Entry 7RHH (electron microscopy, 3.31 A resolution); this record covers chains C and D of the 4 polymer chains in the assembly.

# Chain C (and D)
Protein: cGMP-gated cation channel alpha-1
From: Homo sapiens
Notes: chain D of this document is another copy of the same molecule, construct and numbering; everything in this record applies to it too
UniProt: P29973 (CNGA1_HUMAN); numbering as in UniProt (aligned over 144-690)
Chain sequence (560 residues; each row starts with the number of its first residue):
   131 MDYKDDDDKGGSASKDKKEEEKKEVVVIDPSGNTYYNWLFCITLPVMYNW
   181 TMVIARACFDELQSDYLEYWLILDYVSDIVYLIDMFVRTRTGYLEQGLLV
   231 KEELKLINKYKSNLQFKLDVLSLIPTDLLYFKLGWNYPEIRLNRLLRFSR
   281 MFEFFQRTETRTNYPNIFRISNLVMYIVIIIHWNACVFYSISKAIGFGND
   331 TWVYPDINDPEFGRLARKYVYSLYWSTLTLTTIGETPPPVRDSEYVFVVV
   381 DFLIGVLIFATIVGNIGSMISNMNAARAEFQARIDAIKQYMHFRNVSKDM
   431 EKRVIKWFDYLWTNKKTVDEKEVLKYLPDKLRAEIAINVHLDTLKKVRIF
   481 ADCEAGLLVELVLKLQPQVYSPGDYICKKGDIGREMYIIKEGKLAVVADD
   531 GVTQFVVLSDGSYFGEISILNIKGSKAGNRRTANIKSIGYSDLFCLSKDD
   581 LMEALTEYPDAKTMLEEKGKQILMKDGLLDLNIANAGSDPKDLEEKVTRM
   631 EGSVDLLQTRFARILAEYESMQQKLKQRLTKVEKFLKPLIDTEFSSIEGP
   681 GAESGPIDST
Unresolved in the structure: 131-155, 606-690
Construct notes: expression tag (131-143)
Small-molecule neighbours: cyclic guanosine monophosphate (PCG): V536, F544, G545, E546, I547, S548, R560, R561, T562, A563, I565, I602, K605
Curated features (UniProtKB/Swiss-Prot):
  - binding site (3',5'-cyclic GMP): G541
Reported in the primary citation:
  - binding site for cyclic guanosine monophosphate: T562

# Interface between chain C and chain D
Residue-residue contacts - 94 pairs, chain C then chain D:
  S161(C) - K436(D)
  L224(C) - Y440(D)  hydrophobic
  Q226(C) - E521(D)
  Q226(C) - G522(D)  hydrogen bond (side chain-backbone)
  Q226(C) - K523(D)
  Q226(C) - D540(D)  hydrogen bond
  Q226(C) - Y570(D)
  G227(C) - E521(D)
  G227(C) - G569(D)
  G227(C) - Y570(D)  hydrogen bond (backbone-backbone)
  L228(C) - K523(D)
  L228(C) - G569(D)
  Q286(C) - R407(D)
  Q286(C) - W442(D)  hydrogen bond
  R287(C) - D439(D)  salt bridge
  E289(C) - R407(D)  salt bridge
  E289(C) - Q411(D)
  E289(C) - K418(D)  hydrogen bond (backbone-side chain)
  T290(C) - Q411(D)  hydrogen bond
  T290(C) - I414(D)
  T290(C) - K418(D)  hydrogen bond (backbone-side chain)
  T290(C) - D439(D)
  R291(C) - I435(D)
  T292(C) - K418(D)  hydrogen bond (backbone-side chain)
  N293(C) - E431(D)
  P295(C) - D415(D)
  P295(C) - K418(D)
  R299(C) - Q411(D)
  R299(C) - D415(D)  salt bridge
  T362(C) - I363(D)
  I363(C) - E365(D)
  G364(C) - I363(D)
  E365(C) - E365(D)  hydrogen bond (backbone-side chain)
  P368(C) - Y354(D)
  P369(C) - Y354(D)
  V370(C) - R347(D)  hydrogen bond (backbone-side chain)
  R371(C) - R347(D)
  D372(C) - R344(D)  salt bridge
  D372(C) - A346(D)
  D372(C) - R347(D)  salt bridge
  Y375(C) - V350(D)  hydrophobic
  Y375(C) - Y351(D)
  Y375(C) - Y354(D)  hydrophobic
  V376(C) - V350(D)  hydrophobic
  V378(C) - Y354(D)  hydrophobic
  V379(C) - L353(D)  hydrophobic
  V379(C) - Y354(D)  hydrophobic
  V379(C) - T357(D)
  F382(C) - I363(D)  hydrophobic
  L383(C) - I307(D)  hydrophobic
  L383(C) - I311(D)  hydrophobic
  V386(C) - T361(D)
  V386(C) - V393(D)  hydrophobic
  L387(C) - V304(D)  hydrophobic
  L387(C) - I396(D)  hydrophobic
  A390(C) - V393(D)
  A390(C) - G397(D)
  T391(C) - G397(D)
  T391(C) - I400(D)
  T391(C) - S401(D)
  G394(C) - S401(D)
  N395(C) - S401(D)  hydrogen bond (backbone-side chain)
  N444(C) - F423(D)
  K445(C) - F423(D)
  E450(C) - Y420(D)
  E450(C) - R424(D)  salt bridge
  V453(C) - A416(D)
  V453(C) - I417(D)
  L454(C) - Y420(D)  hydrophobic
  Y456(C) - R413(D)
  Y456(C) - W437(D)
  L457(C) - I417(D)  hydrophobic
  L457(C) - V434(D)  hydrophobic
  L457(C) - F438(D)  hydrophobic
  P458(C) - W437(D)
  K460(C) - G503(D)  hydrogen bond (side chain-backbone)
  K460(C) - D504(D)
  L461(C) - M430(D)  hydrophobic
  L461(C) - V434(D)  hydrophobic
  E464(C) - M430(D)
  E464(C) - R433(D)  salt bridge
  I465(C) - Y420(D)  hydrophobic
  I465(C) - M430(D)  hydrophobic
  I465(C) - V434(D)  hydrophobic
  N468(C) - V426(D)
  N468(C) - S427(D)  hydrogen bond
  V469(C) - Y420(D)
  V469(C) - R424(D)
  V469(C) - V426(D)  hydrophobic
  E490(C) - K508(D)  salt bridge
  E490(C) - D511(D)
  E583(C) - I512(D)
  E587(C) - K509(D)
  E587(C) - G510(D)
Interface residues without a listed pair, chain C (54 interface residues in all): V448, T586
Interface residues without a listed pair, chain D (65 interface residues in all): V308, L358, F389, F410, N444, S501, K520, R560, I568

# In short
The interface between chain C and chain D involves 54 residues on one side and 65 on the other, with 13
hydrogen bonds and 8 salt bridges. Polar pairs include R287(C)-D439(D), E289(C)-R407(D) and R299(C)-D415(D).
Bound to chain C: cyclic guanosine monophosphate. From the paper: a binding site for cyclic guanosine
monophosphate at T562(C).
Both chains are cGMP-gated cation channel alpha-1 (Homo sapiens). Entry 7RHH (Cryo-EM structure of human rod
CNGA1/B1 channel in cGMP-bound openI state) was determined by electron microscopy (same publication as 7RH9,
7RHG, 7RHI, 7RHJ, 7RHK and 7RHL).
